PDB entry 3UTT | X-ray diffraction, 2.60 A resolution | chains A and B of the 5 polymer chains in the assembly

[Chain A]
Molecule: HLA class I histocompatibility antigen, A-2 alpha chain
From: Homo sapiens
UniProt: P01892 (1A02_HUMAN); residues 1-275 here correspond to UniProt positions 25-299 (UniProt number = residue number + 24)
Amino-acid sequence (275 residues; each row starts with the number of its first residue):
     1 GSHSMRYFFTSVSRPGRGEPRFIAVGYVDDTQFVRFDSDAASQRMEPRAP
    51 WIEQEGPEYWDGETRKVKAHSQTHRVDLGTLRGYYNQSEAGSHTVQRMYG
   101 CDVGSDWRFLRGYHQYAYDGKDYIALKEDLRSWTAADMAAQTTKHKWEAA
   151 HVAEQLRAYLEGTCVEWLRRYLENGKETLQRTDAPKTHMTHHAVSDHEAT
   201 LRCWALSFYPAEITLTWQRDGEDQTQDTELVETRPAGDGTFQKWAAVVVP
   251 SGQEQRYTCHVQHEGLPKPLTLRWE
Disulfide bonds: C101-C164, C203-C259

[Chain B]
Molecule: Beta-2-microglobulin
From: Homo sapiens
UniProt: P61769 (B2MG_HUMAN); residues 1-99 here correspond to UniProt positions 21-119 (UniProt number = residue number + 20)
Amino-acid sequence (100 residues; row label = number of the first residue in the row; numbering starts at 0):
     0 MIQRTPKIQVYSRHPAENGKSNFLNCYVSGFHPSDIEVDLLKNGERIEKV
    50 EHSDLSFSKDWSFYLLYYTEFTPTEKDEYACRVNHVTLSQPKIVKWDRDM
Sequence notes: initiating methionine (0)
Disulfide bonds: C25-C80
Swiss-Prot annotation at these positions:
  - modified residue: Q2 (Pyrrolidone carboxylic acid)
  - glycosylation: I1 (N-linked (Glc) (glycation) isoleucine), K19 (N-linked (Glc) (glycation) lysine), K41 (N-linked (Glc) (glycation) lysine), K48 (N-linked (Glc) (glycation) lysine), K58 (N-linked (Glc) (glycation) lysine), K91 (N-linked (Glc) (glycation) lysine), K94 (N-linked (Glc) (glycation) lysine)

[Chain A / chain B interface]
Pairs across the interface - 57 pairs, chain A then chain B:
  F8(A) with S55(B); F56(B)
  F9(A) with F56(B)
  T10(A) with L54(B); F56(B); F62(B)
  I23(A) with L54(B)
  V25(A) with D53(B); L54(B); S55(B)
  Y27(A) with S55(B); Y63(B)
  Q32(A) with D53(B), hydrogen bond
  R35(A) with D53(B), salt bridge
  R48(A) with D53(B), salt bridge
  T94(A) with F62(B)
  Q96(A) with H31(B), hydrogen bond; F56(B); W60(B), hydrogen bond (side chain-backbone); F62(B)
  R97(A) with F56(B)
  Q115(A) with W60(B)
  Y116(A) with W60(B)
  A117(A) with W60(B)
  D119(A) with M0(B); I1(B); H31(B)
  G120(A) with I1(B); R3(B); H31(B); D59(B); W60(B)
  K121(A) with I1(B)
  D122(A) with W60(B), hydrogen bond
  H192(A) with D98(B), hydrogen bond (side chain-backbone)
  R202(A) with D98(B); M99(B)
  W204(A) with M99(B), hydrophobic
  V231(A) with Q8(B)
  E232(A) with Q8(B), hydrogen bond (backbone-side chain); Y26(B), hydrogen bond; S28(B), hydrogen bond
  R234(A) with Q8(B), hydrogen bond; Y10(B); M99(B), hydrogen bond (side chain-backbone)
  P235(A) with Y10(B), hydrogen bond (backbone-side chain); Y26(B); L65(B), hydrophobic
  A236(A) with R12(B), hydrogen bond (backbone-side chain); N24(B), hydrogen bond (backbone-side chain)
  G237(A) with R12(B), hydrogen bond (backbone-side chain); L65(B)
  D238(A) with R12(B)
  Q242(A) with Y10(B); S11(B), hydrogen bond (side chain-backbone); R12(B), hydrogen bond (side chain-backbone)
  W244(A) with M99(B)
Other interface residues (no listed pair), chain A (35 interface residues in all): V12, S92, H93, M98
Other interface residues (no listed pair), chain B (26 interface residues in all): K6, H13, P32, S33

[In short]
The interface between chain A and chain B involves 35 residues on one side and 26 on the other; the contacts
include 16 hydrogen bonds and 2 salt bridges. Polar contacts include R35(A)-D53(B), R48(A)-D53(B) and
Q32(A)-D53(B).
Chain A is HLA class I histocompatibility antigen, A-2 alpha chain and chain B is Beta-2-microglobulin, both
from Homo sapiens; the structure, 1E6-A*0201-ALWGPDPAAA Complex, Triclinic, was determined by X-ray
diffraction, deposited together with 3UTP, 3UTQ and 3UTS.
